PDB entry 4WCN | X-ray diffraction, 1.75 A resolution | chain A

# Chain A
Protein: Conserved hypothetical secreted protein
Source organism: Helicobacter pylori
UniProt: B5ZAD9 (B5ZAD9_HELPG); residues 23-438 here = UniProt positions 23-438
Sequence (439 residues; row label = number of the first residue in the row; numbering starts at 0):
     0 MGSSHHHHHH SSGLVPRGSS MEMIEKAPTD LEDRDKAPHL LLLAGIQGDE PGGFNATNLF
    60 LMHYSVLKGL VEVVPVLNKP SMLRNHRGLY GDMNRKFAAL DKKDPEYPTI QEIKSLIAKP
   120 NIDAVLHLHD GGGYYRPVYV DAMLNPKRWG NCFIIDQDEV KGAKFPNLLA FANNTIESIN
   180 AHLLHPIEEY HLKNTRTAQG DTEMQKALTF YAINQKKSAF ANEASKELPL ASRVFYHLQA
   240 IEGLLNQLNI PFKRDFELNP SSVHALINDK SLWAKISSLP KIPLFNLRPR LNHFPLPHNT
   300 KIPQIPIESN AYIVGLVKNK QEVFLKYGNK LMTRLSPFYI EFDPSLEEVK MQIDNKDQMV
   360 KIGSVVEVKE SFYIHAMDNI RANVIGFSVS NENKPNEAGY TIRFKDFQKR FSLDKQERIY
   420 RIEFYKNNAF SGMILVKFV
Unresolved in the structure: 0-18, 389-394
Differences from the reference sequence: initiating methionine (0); expression tag (1-22)
Ion coordination: Zn2+: Q46, E49, H128
Small-molecule neighbours: 3KS (N-acetyl-L-alanyl-N-[(1S,5R)-5-amino-1,5-dicarboxypentyl]-D-glutamine): R86, D91, N93, R94, H126, H128, D129, G130, G131, W148, I153, D155, M203, A206, L207, T208, A220, E222, K225
Reported in the primary citation:
  - Zn2+ coordination: Q46, E49, H128
  - catalytic residues: D129, E222
  - catalytic residues: R86 (proposed by the authors, not directly observed)
  - binding site for 3KS: R86
  - mutagenesis - Q46H: decreased catalytic activity on Bis-tris-buffered system
  - mutagenesis - Q46A, Q46H (10-fold): decreased catalytic activity on phosphate
  - mutagenesis - Q46A: abolished catalytic activity on Bis-tris buffer
  - mutagenesis - Q46E: abolished catalytic activity

# Summary
Ligands of chain A: compound 3KS. The Zn2+ site is built by Q46, E49 and H128. The paper reports catalytic
residues D129, E222 and R86; Q46A and Q46H reduce catalytic activity on phosphate.
Chain A is Conserved hypothetical secreted protein (Helicobacter pylori); the structure, Crystal Structure of
Tripeptide bound Cell Shape Determinant Csd4 protein from Helicobacter pylori, was determined by X-ray
diffraction (same publication as 4WCK, 4WCL and 4WCM).
